Entry 8EOT (electron microscopy, 3.30 A resolution); this record covers chains D and N of the 9 polymer chains in the assembly.

[Chain D]
Molecule: DNA-directed RNA polymerase subunit beta'
From: Mycobacterium tuberculosis H37Rv
Notes: EC 2.7.7.6
UniProt: P9WGY7 (RPOC_MYCTU); residue numbers follow UniProt; this construct covers 1-1316
Sequence (1316 residues; numbered 1 to 1316; the number before each row is that of its first residue):
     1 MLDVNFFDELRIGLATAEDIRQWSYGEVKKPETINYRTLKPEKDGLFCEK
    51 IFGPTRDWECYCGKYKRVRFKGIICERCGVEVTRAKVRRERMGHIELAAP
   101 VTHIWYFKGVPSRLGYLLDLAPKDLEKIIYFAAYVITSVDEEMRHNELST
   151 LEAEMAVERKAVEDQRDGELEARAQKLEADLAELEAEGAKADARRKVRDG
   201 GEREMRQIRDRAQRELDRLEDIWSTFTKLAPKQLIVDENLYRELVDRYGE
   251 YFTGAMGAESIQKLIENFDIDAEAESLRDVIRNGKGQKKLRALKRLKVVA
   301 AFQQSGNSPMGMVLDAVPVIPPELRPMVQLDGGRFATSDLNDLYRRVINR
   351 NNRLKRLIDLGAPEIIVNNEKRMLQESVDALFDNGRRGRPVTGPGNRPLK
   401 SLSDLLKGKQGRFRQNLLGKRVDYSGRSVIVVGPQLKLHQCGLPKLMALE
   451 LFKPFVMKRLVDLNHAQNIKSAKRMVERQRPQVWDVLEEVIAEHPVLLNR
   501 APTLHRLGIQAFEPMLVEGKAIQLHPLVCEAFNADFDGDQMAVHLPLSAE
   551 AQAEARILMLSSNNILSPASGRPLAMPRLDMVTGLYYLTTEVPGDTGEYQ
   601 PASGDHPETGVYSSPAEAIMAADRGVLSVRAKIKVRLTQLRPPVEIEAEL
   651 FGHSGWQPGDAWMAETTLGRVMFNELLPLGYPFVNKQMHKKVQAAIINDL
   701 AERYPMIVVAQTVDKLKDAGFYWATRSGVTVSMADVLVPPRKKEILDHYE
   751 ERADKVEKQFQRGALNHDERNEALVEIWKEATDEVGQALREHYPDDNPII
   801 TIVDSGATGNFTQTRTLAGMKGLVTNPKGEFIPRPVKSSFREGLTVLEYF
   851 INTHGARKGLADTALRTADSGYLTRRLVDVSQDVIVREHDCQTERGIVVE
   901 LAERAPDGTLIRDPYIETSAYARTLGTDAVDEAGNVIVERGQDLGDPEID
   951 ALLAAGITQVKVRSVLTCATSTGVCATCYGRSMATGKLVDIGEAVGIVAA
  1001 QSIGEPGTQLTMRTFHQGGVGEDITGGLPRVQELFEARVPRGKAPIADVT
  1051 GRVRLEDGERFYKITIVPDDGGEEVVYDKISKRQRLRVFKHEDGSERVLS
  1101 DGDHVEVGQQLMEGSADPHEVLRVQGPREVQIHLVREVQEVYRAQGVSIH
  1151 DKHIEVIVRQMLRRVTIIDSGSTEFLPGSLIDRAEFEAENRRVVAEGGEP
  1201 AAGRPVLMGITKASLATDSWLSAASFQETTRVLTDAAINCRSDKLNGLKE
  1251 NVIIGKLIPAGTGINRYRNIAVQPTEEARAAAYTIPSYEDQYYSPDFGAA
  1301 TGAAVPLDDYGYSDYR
Disordered / not traced: 1, 1013-1024, 1283-1316
Swiss-Prot annotation at these positions:
  - binding site (Zn(2+)): Cys-60, Cys-62, Cys-75, Cys-78, Cys-891, Cys-968, Cys-975, Cys-978
  - binding site (Mg(2+)): Asp-535, Asp-537, Asp-539
Bound ions: Zn2+ site 1: Cys-60, Cys-62, Cys-75, Cys-78; Mg2+: Asp-535, Asp-537, Asp-539 (shared with 1 residue of chain R); Zn2+ site 2: Cys-891, Cys-968, Cys-975, Cys-978

[Chain N]
Molecule: 40-nt DNA strand
Sequence (40 nucleotides; row label = number of the first residue in the row):
     1 GGGCGCATGCTGCTCATCAAAGCCATGACGGCGACTGCCG
Disordered / not traced: 1-7, 24-25

[How chain D and chain N interact]
Contacting residue pairs - 11 pairs, chain D then chain N:
  Arg-37(D) / DT14(N)  salt bridge to the phosphate
  Pro-122(D) / DC35(N)  phosphate contact
  Lys-294(D) / DA34(N)  phosphate contact
  Arg-346(D) / DT17(N)  sugar contact
  Arg-346(D) / DC18(N)  salt bridge to the phosphate
  Arg-353(D) / DT17(N)  salt bridge to the phosphate
  Arg-372(D) / DC18(N)  base contact
  Met-373(D) / DC18(N)  base contact
  Arg-389(D) / DA20(N)  base contact
  Arg-389(D) / DA21(N)  base contact
  Arg-1038(D) / DG31(N)  sugar contact
Also at the interface, not in a pair above, chain D (12 interface residues in all): Tyr-116, Lys-123, Asn-349
Also at the interface, not in a pair above, chain N (9 interface residues in all): DT36

[Summary]
12 residues of chain D and 9 residues of chain N are in contact, with 3 salt bridges. Polar contacts include
Arg-37(D)/DT14(N), Arg-346(D)/DC18(N) and Arg-353(D)/DT17(N). From UniProt: 8 Zn2+-binding residues and 3
Mg2+-binding residues on chain D.
Here chain D is DNA-directed RNA polymerase subunit beta' (Mycobacterium tuberculosis H37Rv) and chain N is a
40-nt DNA strand. Entry 8EOT (M. tuberculosis RNAP elongation complex with NusG) was determined by electron
microscopy (same publication as 8EHQ, 8EJ3, 8EOE, 8EOF, 8EOS and 8EXY).
